2WPD - chains A and E of the 19 polymer chains in the assembly; structure by X-ray diffraction, 3.43 A resolution.

Chain A:
Molecule: ATP synthase subunit alpha, mitochondrial
From: Saccharomyces cerevisiae
Reference sequence: P07251 (ATPA_YEAST); residues 1-510 here correspond to UniProt positions 36-545 (UniProt number = residue number + 35)
Chain sequence (510 residues; each row starts with the number of its first residue):
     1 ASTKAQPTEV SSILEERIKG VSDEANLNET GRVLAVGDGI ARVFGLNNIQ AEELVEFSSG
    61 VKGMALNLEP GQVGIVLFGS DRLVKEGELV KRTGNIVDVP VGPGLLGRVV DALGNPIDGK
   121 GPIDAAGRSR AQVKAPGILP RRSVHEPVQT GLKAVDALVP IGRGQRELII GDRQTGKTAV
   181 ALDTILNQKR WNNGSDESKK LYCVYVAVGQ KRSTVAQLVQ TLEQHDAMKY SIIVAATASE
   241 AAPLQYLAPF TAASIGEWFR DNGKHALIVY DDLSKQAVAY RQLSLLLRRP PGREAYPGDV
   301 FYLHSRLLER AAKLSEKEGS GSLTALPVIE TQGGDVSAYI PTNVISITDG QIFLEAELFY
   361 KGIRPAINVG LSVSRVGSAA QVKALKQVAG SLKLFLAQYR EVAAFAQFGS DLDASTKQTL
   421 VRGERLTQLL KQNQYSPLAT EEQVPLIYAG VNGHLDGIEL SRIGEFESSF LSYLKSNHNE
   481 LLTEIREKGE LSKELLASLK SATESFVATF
Not modelled in the structure: 1-25
Swiss-Prot annotation at these positions:
  - binding site (ATP): G171 to T178
  - site: S372 (Required for activity)
  - modified residue (Phosphoserine): S22, S143
Metal / ion sites: Mg2+: T178 (together with ATP)
Small-molecule neighbours: ATP (adenosine-5'-triphosphate): R173, Q174, T175, G176, K177, T178, A179, E330, F359, R364, P365, Q432, N433, Q434
From the paper describing this entry:
  - binding site for the ligand ADP: R375

Chain E:
Molecule: ATP synthase subunit beta, mitochondrial
From: Saccharomyces cerevisiae
Notes: EC 3.6.3.14
Reference sequence: P00830 (ATPB_YEAST); residues 1-478 here correspond to UniProt positions 34-511 (UniProt number = residue number + 33)
Chain sequence (478 residues; numbered 1 to 478; the number before each row is that of its first residue):
     1 ASAAQSTPIT GKVTAVIGAI VDVHFEQSEL PAILNALEIK TPQGKLVLEV AQHLGENTVR
    61 TIAMDGTEGL VRGEKVLDTG GPISVPVGRE TLGRIINVIG EPIDERGPIK SKLRKPIHAD
   121 PPSFAEQSTS AEILETGIKV VDLLAPYARG GKIGLFGGAG VGKTVFIQEL INNIAKAHGG
   181 FSVFTGVGER TREGNDLYRE MKETGVINLE GESKVALVFG QMNEPPGARA RVALTGLTIA
   241 EYFRDEEGQD VLLFIDNIFR FTQAGSEVSA LLGRIPSAVG YQPTLATDMG LLQERITTTK
   301 KGSVTSVQAV YVPADDLTDP APATTFAHLD ATTVLSRGIS ELGIYPAVDP LDSKSRLLDA
   361 AVVGQEHYDV ASKVQETLQT YKSLQDIIAI LGMDELSEQD KLTVERARKI QRFLSQPFAV
   421 AEVFTGIPGK LVRLKDTVAS FKAVLEGKYD NIPEHAFYMV GGIEDVVAKA EKLAAEAN
Not modelled in the structure: 1-5
Swiss-Prot annotation at these positions:
  - binding site (ATP): G157 to T164
  - modified residue: T79 (Phosphothreonine), T204 (Phosphothreonine), S340 (Phosphoserine)

Interface between chain A and chain E:
Contacting residue pairs (67):
  G45(A) with R72(E), hydrogen bond (backbone-side chain)
  L46(A) with R72(E), hydrogen bond (backbone-side chain)
  N47(A) with R72(E)
  N48(A) with V71(E)
  I49(A) with V71(E); R72(E)
  Q50(A) with G69(E); L70(E); V71(E)
  A51(A) with T67(E); E68(E); G69(E); L70(E), hydrogen bond (backbone-backbone)
  E52(A) with E68(E)
  L66(A) with V16(E)
  N67(A) with V16(E); I17(E)
  L68(A) with T14(E); A15(E); V16(E), hydrogen bond (backbone-backbone); L70(E); R72(E)
  E69(A) with T14(E); R72(E)
  P70(A) with T14(E); A15(E)
  V73(A) with R72(E)
  I96(A) with E68(E)
  Q132(A) with E68(E)
  A135(A) with N223(E)
  P136(A) with T191(E)
  G137(A) with T191(E)
  I138(A) with T191(E); G194(E); N195(E); Q221(E)
  L139(A) with E105(E)
  R141(A) with T191(E); R192(E); N195(E), hydrogen bond (backbone-side chain)
  R142(A) with N195(E)
  S143(A) with D196(E); R199(E), hydrogen bond
  P290(A) with A270(E); L271(E)
  G298(A) with E267(E)
  F301(A) with M222(E), hydrophobic; R229(E); E267(E)
  Y302(A) with N223(E); E224(E); P225(E)
  S305(A) with M222(E), hydrogen bond (side chain-backbone); N223(E)
  E309(A) with T191(E), hydrogen bond; M222(E); N223(E)
  S337(A) with A314(E)
  S346(A) with R190(E), hydrogen bond (backbone-side chain)
  I347(A) with R190(E); M222(E), hydrophobic
  T348(A) with R190(E)
  D349(A) with R190(E), salt bridge; R192(E), salt bridge
  R375(A) with A159(E); R190(E); E193(E), salt bridge
Interface residues without a listed pair, chain A (42 interface residues in all): P140, R166, R289, P291, D299, R306
Interface residues without a listed pair, chain E (37 interface residues in all): G66, I95, I103, D104, P226, G273, P276

Overview:
The interface between chain A and chain E involves 42 residues on one side and 37 on the other; the contacts
include 9 hydrogen bonds and 3 salt bridges. Among the polar pairs are D349(A)-R190(E), D349(A)-R192(E) and
R375(A)-E193(E). Chain A binds ATP. From the paper: a binding site for the ligand ADP at R375(A).
Chain A is ATP synthase subunit alpha, mitochondrial and chain E is ATP synthase subunit beta, mitochondrial,
both from Saccharomyces cerevisiae; the structure, The Mg.ADP inhibited state of the yeast F1c10 ATP synthase,
was determined by X-ray diffraction.
